6IFU - chains G and I of the 10 polymer chains in the assembly; structure by electron microscopy, 3.05 A resolution.

Chain G:
Name: Type III-A CRISPR-associated RAMP protein Csm4
Organism: Streptococcus thermophilus ND03
UniProtKB: A0A2U2M037 (A0A2U2M037_STRTR); residue numbers follow UniProt; this construct covers 1-299
Chain sequence (299 residues; numbered 1 to 299; the number before each row is that of its first residue):
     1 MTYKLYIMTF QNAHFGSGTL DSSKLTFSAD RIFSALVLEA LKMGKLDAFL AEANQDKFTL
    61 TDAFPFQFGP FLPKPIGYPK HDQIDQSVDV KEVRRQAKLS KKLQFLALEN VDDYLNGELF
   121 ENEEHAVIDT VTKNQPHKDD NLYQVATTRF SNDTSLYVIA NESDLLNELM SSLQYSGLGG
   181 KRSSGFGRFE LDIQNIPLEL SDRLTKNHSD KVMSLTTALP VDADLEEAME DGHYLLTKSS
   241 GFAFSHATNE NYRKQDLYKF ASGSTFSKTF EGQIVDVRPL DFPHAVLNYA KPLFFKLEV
Not modelled in the structure: 1, 80-103, 298-299

Chain I:
Molecule: crRNA
Sequence (36 nucleotides; row label = number of the first residue in the row):
     1 ACGGAAACGC UUUCUAGCUC GCUAUAAUUA CCCAUU
Not modelled in the structure: 35-36

How chain G and chain I interact:
Contacting residue pairs (68; chain G residue first):
  His14(G) with G4(I), salt bridge to the phosphate
  Gly16(G) with G3(I), hydrogen bond to the sugar; G4(I), phosphate contact
  Ser17(G) with G3(I), hydrogen bond to the sugar
  Gly18(G) with G3(I), hydrogen bond to the sugar
  Thr19(G) with G3(I), sugar contact; G4(I), phosphate contact
  Leu20(G) with A7(I), base contact
  Asp30(G) with A1(I), phosphate contact; G3(I), phosphate contact
  Arg31(G) with C2(I), hydrogen bond to the sugar; G3(I), hydrogen bond to the phosphate; G4(I), salt bridge to the phosphate
  Ser34(G) with A1(I), phosphate contact; C2(I), hydrogen bond to the sugar
  Ala35(G) with C2(I), base contact
  Val37(G) with A1(I), sugar contact
  Leu38(G) with A1(I), sugar contact; C2(I), base contact
  Leu41(G) with A1(I), base contact
  Leu46(G) with A1(I), base contact
  Thr132(G) with G9(I), hydrogen bond to the base
  Lys133(G) with G9(I), phosphate contact
  Asn134(G) with A7(I), hydrogen bond to the sugar; C8(I), sugar contact; G9(I), hydrogen bond to the base; C10(I), hydrogen bond to the sugar
  Gln135(G) with A7(I), phosphate contact; C8(I), phosphate contact
  Pro136(G) with C8(I), base contact; C10(I), sugar contact
  His137(G) with C10(I), sugar contact; U11(I), sugar contact
  Leu142(G) with G9(I), base contact
  Tyr143(G) with A7(I), stacking on the base; G9(I), phosphate contact
  Gly177(G) with C2(I), hydrogen bond to the base
  Leu178(G) with C2(I), base contact
  Gly179(G) with C2(I), hydrogen bond to the base; G4(I), sugar contact
  Gly180(G) with G4(I), phosphate contact; A5(I), phosphate contact
  Lys181(G) with A5(I), phosphate contact; A6(I), phosphate contact; A7(I), hydrogen bond to the base
  Arg182(G) with C2(I), hydrogen bond to the base; A5(I), salt bridge to the phosphate
  Ser183(G) with A6(I), hydrogen bond to the phosphate
  Ser240(G) with G3(I), hydrogen bond to the base
  Gly241(G) with G3(I), base contact
  Phe242(G) with C2(I), phosphate contact; G3(I), base contact; G4(I), base contact
  Ala243(G) with C2(I), phosphate contact
  Phe244(G) with A1(I), hydrogen bond to the sugar; C2(I), hydrogen bond to the phosphate; G4(I), sugar contact; A5(I), sugar contact
  Asn251(G) with G4(I), base contact; A5(I), base contact
  Arg253(G) with G3(I), hydrogen bond to the base
  Lys254(G) with C2(I), salt bridge to the phosphate; G3(I), salt bridge to the phosphate
  His284(G) with A1(I), hydrogen bond to the base
  Ala285(G) with A1(I), base contact
  Val286(G) with A1(I), phosphate contact
  Leu287(G) with A1(I), hydrogen bond to the phosphate
  Asn288(G) with A1(I), hydrogen bond to the phosphate
Interface residues without a listed pair, chain G (49 interface residues in all): Phe15, Asp140, Asn141, Leu173, Ser176, Val277, Tyr289

Overview:
49 residues of chain G face 11 of chain I across their interface; the contacts include 22 hydrogen bonds, 5
salt bridges and 1 aromatic stacking contact. Polar contacts include Thr132(G)-G9(I), Asn134(G)-G9(I) and
Gly177(G)-C2(I).
Here chain G is Type III-A CRISPR-associated RAMP protein Csm4 (Streptococcus thermophilus ND03) and chain I
is crRNA. Entry 6IFU (Cryo-EM structure of type III-A Csm-CTR2-dsDNA complex) was determined by electron
microscopy, deposited together with 6IFK, 6IFL, 6IFN, 6IFR, 6IFY, 6IFZ and 6IG0.
